7M9B - chains A and B of the 14 polymer chains in the assembly; structure by electron microscopy, 3.80 A resolution.

Chain A (and B):
Name: TnsC
From: Scytonema hofmannii
Notes: chain B of this document is another copy of the same molecule, construct and numbering; everything in this record applies to it too
Sequence (276 residues; row label = number of the first residue in the row):
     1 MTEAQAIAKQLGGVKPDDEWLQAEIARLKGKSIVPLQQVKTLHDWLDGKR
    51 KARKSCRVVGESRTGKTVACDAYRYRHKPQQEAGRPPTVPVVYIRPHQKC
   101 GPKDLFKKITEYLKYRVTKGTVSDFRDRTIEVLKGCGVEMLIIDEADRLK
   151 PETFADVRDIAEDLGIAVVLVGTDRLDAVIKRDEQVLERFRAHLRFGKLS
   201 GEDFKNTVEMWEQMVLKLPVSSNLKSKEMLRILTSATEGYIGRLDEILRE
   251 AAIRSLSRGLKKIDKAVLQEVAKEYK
Not modelled in the structure: 1-18, 276
Reported in the primary citation:
  - catalytic residues: E145

How chain A and chain B interact:
Contacting residue pairs (17; chain A residue first):
  K51(A) - K29(B)  hydrogen bond (backbone-side chain)
  K54(A) - E246(B)  salt bridge
  K54(A) - Y275(B)
  S123(A) - H97(B)  hydrogen bond
  S123(A) - D104(B)  hydrogen bond
  R126(A) - H97(B)
  E152(A) - K99(B)  salt bridge
  A155(A) - Q98(B)  hydrogen bond (backbone-side chain)
  D156(A) - Q98(B)
  D159(A) - Q98(B)  hydrogen bond
  D159(A) - R148(B)  salt bridge
  E162(A) - R63(B)  salt bridge
  Q185(A) - R175(B)  hydrogen bond
  E188(A) - R63(B)
  E188(A) - R243(B)  salt bridge
  R191(A) - Y275(B)
  A192(A) - E274(B)
Interface residues without a listed pair, chain A (15 interface residues in all): D163, D183
Interface residues without a listed pair, chain B (14 interface residues in all): S62, R95

Summary:
Chain A and chain B form an interface of 15 and 14 residues respectively, with 6 hydrogen bonds and 5 salt
bridges. Among the polar pairs are K54(A)-E246(B), E152(A)-K99(B) and D159(A)-R148(B). From the paper: the
catalytic residue E145(A).
Chain A and chain B are both TnsC (Scytonema hofmannii); the structure, ADP-AlF3 bound TnsC structure in
closed form, was determined by electron microscopy, deposited together with 7M99, 7M9A, 7M9C and 7N6I.
